PDB entry 9L1N | electron microscopy, 3.30 A resolution | chains A and E of the 13 polymer chains in the assembly

== Chain A ==
Name: E1 glycoprotein
Organism: Western equine encephalitis virus
Reference sequence: Q9J1K1 (Q9J1K1_WEEV); residues 1-439 here correspond to UniProt positions 798-1236 (UniProt number = residue number + 797)
Amino-acid sequence (439 residues; row label = number of the first residue in the row):
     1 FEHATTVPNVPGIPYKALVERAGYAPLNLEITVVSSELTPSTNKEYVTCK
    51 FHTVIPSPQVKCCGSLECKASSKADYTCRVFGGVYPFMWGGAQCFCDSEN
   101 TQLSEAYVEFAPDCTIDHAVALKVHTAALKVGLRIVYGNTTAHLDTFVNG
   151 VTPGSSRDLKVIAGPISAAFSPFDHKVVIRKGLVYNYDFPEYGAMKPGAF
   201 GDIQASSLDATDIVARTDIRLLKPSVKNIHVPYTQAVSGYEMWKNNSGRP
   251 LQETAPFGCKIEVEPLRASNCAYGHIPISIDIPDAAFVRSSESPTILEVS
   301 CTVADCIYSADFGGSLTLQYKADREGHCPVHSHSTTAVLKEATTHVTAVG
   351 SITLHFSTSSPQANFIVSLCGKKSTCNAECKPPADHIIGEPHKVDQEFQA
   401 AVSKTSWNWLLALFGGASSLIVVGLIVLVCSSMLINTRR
Disordered / not traced: 439
Disulfides: Cys-49/Cys-114, Cys-62/Cys-94, Cys-63/Cys-96, Cys-68/Cys-78, Cys-259/Cys-271, Cys-301/Cys-376, Cys-306/Cys-380, Cys-328/Cys-370
Glycans and other covalent adducts: N-acetylglucosamine (NAG) linked to Asn-139

== Chain E ==
Name: E2 glycoprotein
Organism: Western equine encephalitis virus
Reference sequence: Q9J1K1 (Q9J1K1_WEEV); residues 1-416 here correspond to UniProt positions 320-735 (UniProt number = residue number + 319)
Amino-acid sequence (416 residues; row label = number of the first residue in the row):
     1 SITDDFTLTSPYLGFCPYCRHSTPCFSPIKIENVWDESDDGSIRIQVSAQ
    51 FGYNQAGTADVTKFRYMSFDHDHDIKEDSMEKIAISTSGPCRRLGHKGYF
   101 LLAQCPPGDSVTVSITSGASENSCTVEKKIRRKFVGREEYLFPPVHGKLV
   151 KCHVYDHLKETSAGYITMHRPGPHAYKSYLEEASGEVYIKPPSGKNVTYE
   201 CKCGDYSTGIVSTRTKMNGCTKAKQCIAYKSDQTKWVFNSPDLIRHTDHS
   251 VQGKLHIPFRLTPTVCPVPLAHTPTVTKWFKGITLHLTAMRPTLLTTRKL
   301 GLRADATAEWITGSTSRNFSVGREGLEYVWGNHEPVRVWAQESAPGDPHG
   351 WPHEIIIHYYHRHPVYTVIVLCGVALAILVGTASSAACIAKARRDCLTPY
   401 ALAPNATVPTALAVLC
Disordered / not traced: 1
Disulfides: Cys-16/Cys-124, Cys-19/Cys-25, Cys-91/Cys-105, Cys-152/Cys-266, Cys-201/Cys-226, Cys-203/Cys-220
Glycans and other covalent adducts: N-acetylglucosamine (NAG) linked to Asn-196

== Chain A / chain E interface ==
Contacting residue pairs (15; chain A residue first):
  Asp-218(A) with His-272(E)
  Arg-220(A) with His-272(E), hydrogen bond; Thr-273(E)
  Leu-222(A) with His-146(E)
  Lys-223(A) with His-146(E)
  Ser-225(A) with His-146(E); Gly-147(E)
  Val-226(A) with Val-145(E)
  His-230(A) with Val-145(E)
  Pro-232(A) with His-146(E)
  Thr-234(A) with His-272(E), hydrogen bond
  Gln-235(A) with His-272(E), hydrogen bond (backbone-side chain)
  Ala-236(A) with His-272(E)
  Val-237(A) with Ser-314(E)
  Met-242(A) with Ser-314(E), hydrogen bond
Also at the interface, not in a pair above, chain A (14 interface residues in all): Pro-224
Also at the interface, not in a pair above, chain E (7 interface residues in all): Thr-288

== Summary ==
14 residues of chain A face 7 of chain E across their interface; the contacts include 4 hydrogen bonds. Among
the polar pairs are Arg-220(A)/His-272(E), Thr-234(A)/His-272(E) and Gln-235(A)/His-272(E).
N-acetylglucosamine is covalently linked to Asn-139(A). N-acetylglucosamine is covalently linked to
Asn-196(E).
Chain A is E1 glycoprotein and chain E is E2 glycoprotein, both from Western equine encephalitis virus; the
structure, Structure of Western equine encephalitis virus 71V1658 strain VLP in complex with human PCDH10 EC1,
was determined by electron microscopy (same publication as 9L9A).
